PDB entry 7PQ6 | X-ray diffraction, 2.67 A resolution | chains AAA and BBB

[Chain AAA (and BBB)]
Name: CRISPR-associated protein, APE2256 family
Source organism: Sulfolobus islandicus REY15A
Notes: chain BBB of this document is another copy of the same molecule, construct and numbering; everything in this record applies to it too
UniProt: F0NH89 (F0NH89_SULIR); residues 1-268 here = UniProt positions 1-268
Chain sequence (275 residues; each row starts with the number of its first residue):
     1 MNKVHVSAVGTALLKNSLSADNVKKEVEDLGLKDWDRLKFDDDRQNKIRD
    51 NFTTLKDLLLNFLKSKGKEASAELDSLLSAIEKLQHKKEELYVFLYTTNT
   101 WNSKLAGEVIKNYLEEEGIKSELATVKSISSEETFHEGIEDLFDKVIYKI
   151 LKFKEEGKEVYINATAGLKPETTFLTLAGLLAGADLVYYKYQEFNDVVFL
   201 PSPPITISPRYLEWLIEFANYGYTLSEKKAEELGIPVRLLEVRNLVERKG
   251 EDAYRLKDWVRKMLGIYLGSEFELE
Sequence notes: engineered mutation Ala12 (Ser in F0NH89); expression tag (269-275)
What the authors report for this chain:
  - mutagenesis - K169G: abolished catalytic activity on cA4

[How chain AAA and chain BBB interact]
Residue-residue contacts (97; chain AAA residue first):
  Lys83(AAA) with Glu132(BBB), salt bridge
  Ile129(AAA) with Tyr191(BBB); Glu193(BBB); Phe194(BBB), hydrophobic
  Ser130(AAA) with Phe194(BBB)
  Ser131(AAA) with Phe194(BBB)
  Glu132(AAA) with Phe194(BBB); Asp196(BBB); Val198(BBB)
  Phe135(AAA) with Tyr191(BBB); Val198(BBB), hydrophobic; Leu200(BBB), hydrophobic
  Ile139(AAA) with Pro201(BBB), hydrophobic
  Glu159(AAA) with Val242(BBB)
  Ala164(AAA) with Lys169(BBB), hydrogen bond (backbone-side chain)
  Thr165(AAA) with Lys169(BBB), hydrogen bond (backbone-side chain)
  Ala166(AAA) with Lys169(BBB), hydrogen bond (backbone-side chain)
  Gly167(AAA) with Lys169(BBB), hydrogen bond (backbone-side chain)
  Leu168(AAA) with Tyr191(BBB), hydrophobic
  Lys169(AAA) with Ala164(BBB), hydrogen bond (side chain-backbone); Thr165(BBB), hydrogen bond (side chain-backbone); Ala166(BBB), hydrogen bond (side chain-backbone); Gly167(BBB), hydrogen bond (side chain-backbone); Thr172(BBB), hydrogen bond; Tyr189(BBB)
  Pro170(AAA) with Tyr189(BBB), hydrophobic; Tyr191(BBB); Leu200(BBB), hydrophobic
  Glu171(AAA) with Tyr191(BBB), hydrogen bond
  Thr172(AAA) with Lys169(BBB)
  Thr173(AAA) with Thr173(BBB); Thr176(BBB)
  Phe174(AAA) with Pro201(BBB), hydrophobic
  Thr176(AAA) with Thr173(BBB)
  Leu177(AAA) with Leu180(BBB), hydrophobic; Pro201(BBB)
  Leu180(AAA) with Leu177(BBB), hydrophobic
  Leu181(AAA) with Pro203(BBB), hydrophobic; Ile205(BBB), hydrophobic
  Gly183(AAA) with Arg243(BBB), hydrogen bond (backbone-side chain)
  Ala184(AAA) with Arg243(BBB)
  Asp185(AAA) with Val242(BBB); Arg243(BBB), salt bridge
  Leu186(AAA) with Asn244(BBB)
  Tyr189(AAA) with Lys169(BBB); Pro170(BBB), hydrophobic
  Tyr191(AAA) with Phe135(BBB); Leu168(BBB), hydrophobic; Pro170(BBB)
  Phe194(AAA) with Ser130(BBB); Ser131(BBB); Glu132(BBB)
  Asp196(AAA) with Glu132(BBB)
  Val198(AAA) with Phe135(BBB), hydrophobic
  Phe199(AAA) with Phe135(BBB); His136(BBB)
  Leu200(AAA) with Phe135(BBB), hydrophobic; Pro170(BBB), hydrophobic
  Pro201(AAA) with Ile139(BBB), hydrophobic; Phe174(BBB), hydrophobic; Leu177(BBB); Trp259(BBB), hydrophobic
  Ser202(AAA) with Trp259(BBB)
  Pro203(AAA) with Leu177(BBB); Trp259(BBB), hydrophobic; Met263(BBB), hydrophobic
  Pro204(AAA) with Ile207(BBB); Ser208(BBB), hydrogen bond (backbone-backbone); Tyr211(BBB), hydrophobic; Arg243(BBB); Leu245(BBB)
  Ile205(AAA) with Leu181(BBB), hydrophobic; Ile205(BBB), hydrophobic; Thr206(BBB); Ser208(BBB)
  Thr206(AAA) with Ile205(BBB); Thr206(BBB), hydrogen bond (backbone-backbone)
  Ile207(AAA) with Pro204(BBB); Ile205(BBB), hydrophobic
  Ser208(AAA) with Pro204(BBB), hydrogen bond (backbone-backbone); Ile205(BBB)
  Pro209(AAA) with Thr206(BBB)
  Tyr211(AAA) with Pro204(BBB), hydrophobic
  Val242(AAA) with Glu159(BBB); Tyr161(BBB); Leu186(BBB)
  Arg243(AAA) with Lys154(BBB); Gly183(BBB), hydrogen bond (side chain-backbone); Asp185(BBB), salt bridge; Pro204(BBB)
  Asn244(AAA) with Phe199(BBB)
  Leu245(AAA) with Pro204(BBB)
  Trp259(AAA) with Pro201(BBB), hydrophobic; Ser202(BBB); Pro203(BBB)
  Met263(AAA) with Pro201(BBB), hydrophobic; Pro203(BBB), hydrophobic
Interface residues without a listed pair, chain AAA (55 interface residues in all): His136, Lys154, Tyr161, Val197, Leu239
Interface residues without a listed pair, chain BBB (53 interface residues in all): Ile129, Glu133, Ala184, Pro209

[Overview]
Chain AAA and chain BBB form an interface of 55 and 53 residues respectively; the contacts include 15 hydrogen
bonds and 3 salt bridges. Polar contacts include Lys83(AAA)-Glu132(BBB), Asp185(AAA)-Arg243(BBB) and
Ala164(AAA)-Lys169(BBB). From the paper: K169G of chain AAA abolishes catalytic activity on cA4.
Chain AAA and chain BBB are both CRISPR-associated protein, APE2256 family (Sulfolobus islandicus REY15A); the
structure, Crystal Structure of the Ring Nuclease 0811 mutant-S12A from Sulfolobus islandicus (Sis0811), was
determined by X-ray diffraction, deposited together with 7PQA, 7PQ2 and 7PQ3.
